1AB9 - chains A and C of the 4 polymer chains in the assembly; structure by X-ray diffraction, 1.60 A resolution.

== Chain A ==
Name: Gamma-chymotrypsin
Source organism: Bos taurus
Notes: EC 3.4.21.1
UniProt: P00766 (CTRA_BOVIN); numbering as in UniProt (aligned over 1-13)
Chain sequence (13 residues; each row starts with the number of its first residue):
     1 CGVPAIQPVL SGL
Not modelled in the structure: 11-13

== Chain C ==
Name: Gamma-chymotrypsin
Source organism: Bos taurus
Notes: EC 3.4.21.1
UniProt: P00766 (CTRA_BOVIN); residue numbers follow UniProt; this construct covers 149-245
Chain sequence (97 residues; each row starts with the number of its first residue):
   149 ANTPDRLQQA SLPLLSNTNC KKYWGTKIKD AMICAGASGV SSCMGDSGGP LVCKKNGAWT
   209 LVGIVSWGSS TCSTSTPGVY ARVTALVNWV QQTLAAN
Not modelled in the structure: 149
Swiss-Prot annotation at these positions:
  - active site: Ser195 (Charge relay system)
Disulfides: Cys168-Cys182, Cys191-Cys220

== How chain A and chain C interact ==
Pairs across the interface - 5 pairs, chain A then chain C:
  Gly2(A) with Ala206(C); Trp207(C), hydrogen bond (backbone-backbone)
  Pro4(A) with Trp207(C)
  Val9(A) with Gln157(C), hydrogen bond (backbone-side chain)
  Leu10(A) with Gln157(C)
Also at the interface, not in a pair above, chain A (7 interface residues in all): Cys1, Val3, Pro8
Also at the interface, not in a pair above, chain C (4 interface residues in all): Gly205

== Summary ==
7 residues of chain A face 4 of chain C across their interface, with 2 hydrogen bonds. Among the polar pairs
are Val9(A)-Gln157(C) and Gly2(A)-Trp207(C). From UniProt: active-site residue Ser195(C) on chain C.
Chain A is Gamma-chymotrypsin and chain C is Gamma-chymotrypsin, both from Bos taurus; the structure, Crystal
structure of bovine gamma-chymotrypsin, was determined by X-ray diffraction (same publication as 1AFQ).
